PDB entry 8AMD | electron microscopy, 3.90 A resolution | chains A and D of the 5 polymer chains in the assembly

== Chain A ==
Protein: Protein RecA
From: Streptococcus pneumoniae
UniProt: P0A452 (RECA_STRR6); numbering as in UniProt (aligned over 1-388)
Chain sequence (388 residues; row label = number of the first residue in the row):
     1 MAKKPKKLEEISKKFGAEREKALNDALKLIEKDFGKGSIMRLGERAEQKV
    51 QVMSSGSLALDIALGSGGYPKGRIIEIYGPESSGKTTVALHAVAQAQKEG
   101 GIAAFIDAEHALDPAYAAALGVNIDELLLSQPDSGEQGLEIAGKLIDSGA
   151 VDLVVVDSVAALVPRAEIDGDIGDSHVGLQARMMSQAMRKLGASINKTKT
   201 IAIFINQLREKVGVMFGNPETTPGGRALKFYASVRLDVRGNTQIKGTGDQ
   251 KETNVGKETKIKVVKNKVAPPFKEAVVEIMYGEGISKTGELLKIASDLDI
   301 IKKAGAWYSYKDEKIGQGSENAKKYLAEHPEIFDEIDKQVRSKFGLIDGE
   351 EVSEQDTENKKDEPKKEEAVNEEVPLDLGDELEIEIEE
Disordered / not traced: 1-8, 342-388
Small-molecule neighbours:
  - ATP-gamma-S (AGS; phosphothiophosphoric acid-adenylate ester), molecule 1: Pro80, Glu81, Ser82, Ser83, Gly84, Lys85, Thr86, Thr87, Glu109, Tyr116, Lys257, Ile279, Gly282
  - ATP-gamma-S (AGS), molecule 2: Phe230, Lys265, Asn266, Lys267, Val268, Ala269, Pro270, Pro271
Curated features (UniProtKB/Swiss-Prot):
  - binding site (ATP): Gly79 to Thr86
From the paper describing this entry:
  - binding site for the 12-nt DNA strand (chain D): Val177, Ser185, Arg209, Glu210, Val212, Gly224, Gly225, Arg226
  - binding site for ATP-gamma-S: Gly84, Lys85, Thr86, Lys265, Lys267
  - catalytic residues: Glu109

== Chain D ==
Molecule: 12-nt DNA strand
From: Bacteriophage sp
Sequence (12 nucleotides; each row starts with the number of its first residue):
  1002 TTTTTTTTTTTT

== Chain A / chain D interface ==
Pairs across the interface - 18 pairs, chain A then chain D:
  Val177(A) - DT1010(D)  base contact
  Gly178(A) - DT1009(D)  base contact
  Gly178(A) - DT1010(D)  base contact
  Ala181(A) - DT1009(D)  phosphate contact
  Arg182(A) - DT1008(D)  base contact
  Arg182(A) - DT1009(D)  base contact
  Ser185(A) - DT1009(D)  hydrogen bond to the phosphate
  Arg209(A) - DT1012(D)  salt bridge to the phosphate
  Arg209(A) - DT1013(D)  phosphate contact
  Glu210(A) - DT1012(D)  sugar contact
  Glu210(A) - DT1013(D)  base contact
  Val212(A) - DT1012(D)  base contact
  Val212(A) - DT1013(D)  base contact
  Pro223(A) - DT1011(D)  phosphate contact
  Gly224(A) - DT1011(D)  hydrogen bond to the phosphate
  Gly225(A) - DT1010(D)  phosphate contact
  Gly225(A) - DT1011(D)  phosphate contact
  Arg226(A) - DT1010(D)  hydrogen bond to the phosphate
Also at the interface, not in a pair above, chain A (15 interface residues in all): Lys211, Thr222, Ala227

== In short ==
15 residues of chain A and 6 residues of chain D are in contact, with 3 hydrogen bonds and 1 salt bridge.
Among the polar pairs are Ser185(A)-DT1009(D), Gly224(A)-DT1011(D) and Arg226(A)-DT1010(D). From the paper:
the catalytic residue Glu109(A); a binding site for the 12-nt DNA strand (chain D) at Val177(A), Ser185(A) and
Arg209(A) among others.
Chain A is Protein RecA (Streptococcus pneumoniae) and chain D is a 12-nt DNA strand (Bacteriophage sp); the
structure, Cryo-EM structure of the RecA presynaptic filament from S.pneumoniae, was determined by electron
microscopy together with 8AMF from the same study.
